6RI9 - chains N and C of the 8 polymer chains in the assembly; structure by electron microscopy, 3.70 A resolution.

Chain N:
Molecule: Non-template DNA
Sequence (39 nucleotides; each row starts with the number of its first residue):
     1 GCACATCACC CATTCAGAAG CTAAGGCATG GCTAGCTGC
Unresolved in the structure: 1-9, 16-23

Chain C:
Name: DNA-directed RNA polymerase subunit beta
From: Escherichia coli (strain K12)
Notes: EC 2.7.7.6
UniProt: P0A8V2 (RPOB_ECOLI); numbering as in UniProt (aligned over 1-1342)
Chain sequence (1342 residues; numbered 1 to 1342; the number before each row is that of its first residue):
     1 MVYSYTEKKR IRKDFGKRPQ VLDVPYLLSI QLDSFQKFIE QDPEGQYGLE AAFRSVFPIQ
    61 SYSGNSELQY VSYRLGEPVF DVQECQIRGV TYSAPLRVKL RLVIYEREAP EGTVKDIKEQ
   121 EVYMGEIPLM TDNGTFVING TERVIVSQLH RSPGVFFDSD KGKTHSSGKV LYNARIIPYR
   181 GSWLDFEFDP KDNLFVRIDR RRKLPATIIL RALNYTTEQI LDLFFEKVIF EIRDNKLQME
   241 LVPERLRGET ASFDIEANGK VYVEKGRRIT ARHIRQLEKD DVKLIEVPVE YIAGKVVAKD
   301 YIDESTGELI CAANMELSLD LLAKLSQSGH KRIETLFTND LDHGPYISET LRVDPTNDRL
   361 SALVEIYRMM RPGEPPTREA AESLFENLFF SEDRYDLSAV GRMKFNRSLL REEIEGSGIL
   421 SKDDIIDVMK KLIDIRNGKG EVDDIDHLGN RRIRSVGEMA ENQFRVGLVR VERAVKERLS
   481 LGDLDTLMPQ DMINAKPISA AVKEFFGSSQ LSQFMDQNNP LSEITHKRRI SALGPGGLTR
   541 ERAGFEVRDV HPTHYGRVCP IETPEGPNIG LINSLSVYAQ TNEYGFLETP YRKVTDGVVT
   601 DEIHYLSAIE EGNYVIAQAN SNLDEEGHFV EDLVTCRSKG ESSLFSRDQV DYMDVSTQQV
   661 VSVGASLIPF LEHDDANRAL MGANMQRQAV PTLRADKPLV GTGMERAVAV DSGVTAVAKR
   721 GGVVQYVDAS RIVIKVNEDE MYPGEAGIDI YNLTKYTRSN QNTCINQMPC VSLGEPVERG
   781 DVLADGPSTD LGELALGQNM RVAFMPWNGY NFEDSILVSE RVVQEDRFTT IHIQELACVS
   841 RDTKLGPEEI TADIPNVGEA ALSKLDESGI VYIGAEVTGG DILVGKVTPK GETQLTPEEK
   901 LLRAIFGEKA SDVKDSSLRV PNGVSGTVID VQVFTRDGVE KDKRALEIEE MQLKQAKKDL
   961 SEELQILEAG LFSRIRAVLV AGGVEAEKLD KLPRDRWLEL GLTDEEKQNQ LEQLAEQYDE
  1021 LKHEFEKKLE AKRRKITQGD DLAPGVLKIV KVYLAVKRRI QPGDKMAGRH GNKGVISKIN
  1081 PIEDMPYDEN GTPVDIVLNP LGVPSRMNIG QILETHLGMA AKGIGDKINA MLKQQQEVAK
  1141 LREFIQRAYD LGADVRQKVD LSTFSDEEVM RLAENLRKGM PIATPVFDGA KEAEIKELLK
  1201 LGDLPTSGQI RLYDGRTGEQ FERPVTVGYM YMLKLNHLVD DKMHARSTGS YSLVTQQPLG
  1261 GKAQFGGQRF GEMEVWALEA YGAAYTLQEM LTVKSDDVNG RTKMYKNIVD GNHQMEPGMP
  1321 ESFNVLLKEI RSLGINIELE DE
Unresolved in the structure: 1, 891-912
Curated features (UniProtKB/Swiss-Prot):
  - modified residue (N6-acetyllysine): Lys1022, Lys1200
  - mutagenesis: Ile561 (I561S: Resistant to antibiotics salinamide A and B), Ile569 (I569S: Resistant to antibiotics salinamide A and B), Ala665 (A665E: Resistant to antibiotics salinamide A and B), Asp675 (D675A/G: Resistant to antibiotics salinamide A and B), Asn677 (N677H/K: Resistant to antibiotics salinamide A and B), Leu680 (L680M: Resistant to antibiotics salinamide A and B), Glu813 (E813K: Disrupts the enzyme's active center)

Chain N / chain C interface:
Pairs across the interface (8):
  DA24(N) with Trp183(C), base contact
  DG25(N) with Arg151(C), base contact; Gly537(C), phosphate contact; Leu538(C), base contact; Arg542(C), salt bridge to the phosphate; Val547(C), base contact
  DG26(N) with Arg542(C), sugar contact
  DA28(N) with Lys163(C), salt bridge to the phosphate
Interface residues without a listed pair, chain C (9 interface residues in all): Arg175, Gly181

In short:
Chain N and chain C form an interface of 4 and 9 residues respectively, with 2 salt bridges. Polar pairs
include DG25(N)-Arg542(C) and DA28(N)-Lys163(C). UniProt lists 7 mutagenesis sites on chain C.
Chain N is Non-template DNA and chain C is DNA-directed RNA polymerase subunit beta (Escherichia coli (strain
K12)); the structure, Cryo-EM structure of E. coli RNA polymerase backtracked elongation complex in
non-swiveled state, was determined by electron microscopy, deposited together with 6RH3, 6RI7, 6RIN and 6RIP.
